7GVM - chains A and D; structure by X-ray diffraction, 1.90 A resolution.

Chain A:
Name: B-cell lymphoma 6 protein
Source organism: Homo sapiens
UniProt: P41182 (BCL6_HUMAN); residue numbers follow UniProt; this construct covers 5-129
Chain sequence (128 residues; row label = number of the first residue in the row):
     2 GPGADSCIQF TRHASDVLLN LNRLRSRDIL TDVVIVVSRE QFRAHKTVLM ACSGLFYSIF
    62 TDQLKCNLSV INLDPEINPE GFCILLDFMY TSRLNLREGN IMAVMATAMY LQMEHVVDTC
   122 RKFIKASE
Unresolved in the structure: 2-6, 129
Differences from the reference sequence: expression tag (2-4)
Small-molecule neighbours: A1ACR (5-[(2,5-dichloropyridin-4-yl)amino]-1,3-dihydro-2H-indol-2-one): Asn21, Arg24, Leu25, Met51, Ala52, Cys53, Ser54, Gly55, Tyr58, Gln113, Met114, Glu115

Chain D:
Name: WVIP tetrapeptide
Chain sequence (6 residues; numbered 0 to 5; the number before each row is that of its first residue; numbering starts at 0):
     0 XWVIPA
Modified / non-standard residues: ACE (acetyl group) at position 0

How chain A and chain D interact:
Contacting residue pairs - 11 pairs, chain A then chain D:
  Cys8(A) with Pro4(D)
  Ile9(A) with Trp1(D), hydrophobic; Val2(D)
  Gln10(A) with ACE_0(D); Trp1(D); Val2(D), hydrogen bond (backbone-backbone); Pro4(D)
  Phe11(A) with ACE_0(D); Trp1(D)
  Thr12(A) with ACE_0(D), hydrogen bond (backbone-backbone); Val2(D)
Other interface residues (no listed pair), chain D (5 interface residues in all): Ile3

Overview:
Chain A and chain D each contribute 5 residues to their interface; the contacts include 2 hydrogen bonds.
Main-chain hydrogen bonds include Gln10(A)-Val2(D) and Thr12(A)-ACE_0(D). Bound to chain A: compound A1ACR.
Here chain A is B-cell lymphoma 6 protein (Homo sapiens) and chain D is WVIP tetrapeptide. Entry 7GVM (Crystal
Structure of B-cell lymphoma 6 protein BTB domain in complex with ligand 4 at 1.40 ...) was determined by
X-ray diffraction, deposited together with 7GUD, 7GUE, 7GUF, 7GUG, 7GUH, 7GUI and 126 further entries.
